Entry 4IW6 (X-ray diffraction, 1.98 A resolution); this record covers chains A and B of the 4 polymer chains in the assembly.

# Chain A (and B)
Protein: Estrogen receptor
From: Homo sapiens
Notes: fragment: Ligand-binding Domain; chain B of this document is another copy of the same molecule, construct and numbering; everything in this record applies to it too
UniProtKB: P03372 (ESR1_HUMAN); numbering as in UniProt (aligned over 303-549)
Amino-acid sequence (247 residues; row label = number of the first residue in the row):
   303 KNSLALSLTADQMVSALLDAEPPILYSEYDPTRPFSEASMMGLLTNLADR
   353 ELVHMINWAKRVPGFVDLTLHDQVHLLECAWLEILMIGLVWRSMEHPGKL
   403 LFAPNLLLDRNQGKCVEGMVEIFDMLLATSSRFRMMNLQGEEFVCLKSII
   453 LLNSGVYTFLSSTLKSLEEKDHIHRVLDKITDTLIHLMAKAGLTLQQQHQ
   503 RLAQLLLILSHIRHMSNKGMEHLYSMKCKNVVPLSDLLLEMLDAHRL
Disordered / not traced: 303, 461-472, 549 (chain B: 303-304, 415-417, 462-467, 549)
Sequence notes: engineered mutation Ser537 (Tyr in P03372)
Residues lining bound ligands: 1GU (4-[2-(but-3-en-1-yl)-7-(trifluoromethyl)-2H-indazol-3-yl]benzene-1,3-diol): Met343, Leu346, Thr347, Leu349, Ala350, Glu353, Trp383, Leu384, Leu387, Met388, Leu391, Arg394, Phe404, Met421, Ile424, Phe425, Leu428, Gly521, His524, Leu525, Leu536, Leu540

# Interface between chain A and chain B
Pairs across the interface (59; chain A residue first):
  Met427(A) - Thr460(B)
  Ala430(A) - Tyr459(B)
  Arg434(A) - Tyr459(B)  hydrogen bond
  Arg434(A) - His476(B)
  Ile451(A) - Leu509(B)  hydrophobic
  Asn455(A) - Leu509(B)
  Asn455(A) - His513(B)  hydrogen bond
  Ser456(A) - His513(B)
  Val458(A) - His513(B)
  Tyr459(A) - Ala430(B)  hydrophobic
  Tyr459(A) - Arg434(B)
  Tyr459(A) - Ile510(B)
  Tyr459(A) - His513(B)
  Thr460(A) - Met427(B)
  His476(A) - Arg434(B)  hydrogen bond
  Asp480(A) - Gln502(B)
  Asp480(A) - Gln506(B)  hydrogen bond
  Thr483(A) - His501(B)
  Thr483(A) - Ala505(B)
  Asp484(A) - Gln498(B)  hydrogen bond
  Asp484(A) - Gln502(B)  hydrogen bond
  Ile487(A) - His501(B)
  Leu497(A) - Leu497(B)  hydrophobic
  Gln498(A) - Asp484(B)  hydrogen bond
  His501(A) - Thr483(B)
  His501(A) - Asp484(B)  salt bridge
  His501(A) - Ile487(B)
  His501(A) - Leu504(B)
  Gln502(A) - Asp480(B)
  Gln502(A) - Asp484(B)  hydrogen bond
  Leu504(A) - His501(B)
  Ala505(A) - Thr483(B)
  Ala505(A) - Leu508(B)  hydrophobic
  Gln506(A) - Asp480(B)  hydrogen bond
  Leu508(A) - Ala505(B)  hydrophobic
  Leu509(A) - Ile451(B)  hydrophobic
  Leu509(A) - Asn455(B)
  Leu509(A) - Leu508(B)  hydrophobic
  Leu509(A) - Leu511(B)  hydrophobic
  Ile510(A) - Tyr459(B)
  Leu511(A) - Leu509(B)  hydrophobic
  Ser512(A) - Leu511(B)  hydrogen bond (side chain-backbone)
  Ser512(A) - Ser512(B)  hydrogen bond (side chain-backbone)
  Ser512(A) - Arg515(B)  hydrogen bond
  His513(A) - Asn455(B)  hydrogen bond (side chain-backbone)
  His513(A) - Ser456(B)
  His513(A) - Val458(B)
  His513(A) - Tyr459(B)
  His513(A) - Arg515(B)
  Arg515(A) - Ser512(B)  hydrogen bond
  Arg515(A) - His513(B)
  Arg515(A) - His516(B)
  His516(A) - Arg515(B)  hydrogen bond
  His516(A) - Asn519(B)  hydrogen bond
  Asn519(A) - His516(B)  hydrogen bond
  Asn519(A) - Asn519(B)  hydrogen bond
  Lys520(A) - His547(B)  hydrogen bond (side chain-backbone)
  Glu523(A) - Glu523(B)
  His547(A) - Lys520(B)  hydrogen bond (backbone-side chain)
Also at the interface, not in a pair above, chain A (35 interface residues in all): Leu479, Gln500
Also at the interface, not in a pair above, chain B (35 interface residues in all): Met437, Leu479

# Summary
Chain A and chain B each contribute 35 residues to their interface, with 20 hydrogen bonds and 1 salt bridge.
Among the polar pairs are His501(A)-Asp484(B), Arg434(A)-Tyr459(B) and Asn455(A)-His513(B). Chain A binds
compound 1GU.
Both chains are Estrogen receptor (Homo sapiens). Entry 4IW6 (Crystal Structure of the Estrogen Receptor alpha
Ligand-binding Domain in Complex with Constrained WAY-derivative, 7b) was determined by X-ray diffraction,
deposited together with 4IU7, 4IUI, 4IV2, 4IV4, 4IVW, 4IVY and 3 further entries.
